PDB entry 8Y72 | electron microscopy, 2.65 A resolution | chains R and D of the 6 polymer chains in the assembly

[Chain R]
Name: Mu-type opioid receptor
Source organism: Homo sapiens
UniProt: P35372 (OPRM_HUMAN); residue numbers follow UniProt; this construct covers 2-388
Amino-acid sequence (403 residues; each row starts with the number of its first residue; numbers below 1 keep their minus sign (Asp-6 is residue -6)):
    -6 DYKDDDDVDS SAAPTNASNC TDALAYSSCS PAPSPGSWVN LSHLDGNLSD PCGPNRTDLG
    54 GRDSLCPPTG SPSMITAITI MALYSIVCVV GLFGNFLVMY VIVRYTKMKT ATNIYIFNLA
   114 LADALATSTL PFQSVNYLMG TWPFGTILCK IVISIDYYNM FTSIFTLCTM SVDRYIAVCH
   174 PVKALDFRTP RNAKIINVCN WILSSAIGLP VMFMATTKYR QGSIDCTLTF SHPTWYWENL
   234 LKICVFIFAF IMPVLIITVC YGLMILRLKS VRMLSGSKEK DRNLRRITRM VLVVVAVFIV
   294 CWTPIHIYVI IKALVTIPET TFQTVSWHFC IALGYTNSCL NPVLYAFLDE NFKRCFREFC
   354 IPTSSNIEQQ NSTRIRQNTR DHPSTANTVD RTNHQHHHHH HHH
Unresolved in the structure: -6 to 65, 353-396
Disulfides: Cys142-Cys219
Sequence notes: expression tag (-6 to 1, 389-396)
Residues lining bound ligands: bms-986122 (VV9; (2S)-2-(3-bromanyl-4-methoxy-phenyl)-3-(4-chlorophenyl)sulfonyl-1,3-thiazolidine): Tyr108, Phe158, Cys161, Thr162, Val165, Asp166, Ile169, Ile189, Asn193, Leu196, Phe241, Met245, Ile249
UniProt features mapped onto this chain:
  - motif: Asn334 to Tyr338 (NPxxY)
  - modified residue: Tyr168 (Phosphotyrosine), Ser365 (Phosphoserine), Thr372 (Phosphothreonine), Ser377 (Phosphoserine)
  - lipidation: Cys353 (S-palmitoyl cysteine)
  - glycosylation (N-linked (GlcNAc...) asparagine): Asn9, Asn12, Asn33, Asn40, Asn48
  - mutagenesis: Cys142 (C142A/S: Abolishes ligand binding; when associated with A-219 or S-219), Cys219 (C219A/S: Abolishes ligand binding; when associated with A-142 or S-142), Lys273 (K273A: Impairs interaction with calmodulin), Arg275 (R275A: Impairs interaction with calmodulin)

[Chain D]
Name: Tyr-dal-gly-mea-eta
Amino-acid sequence (5 residues; numbered 1 to 5; the number before each row is that of its first residue):
     1 YAGFX
Modified / non-standard residues: Ala2 (D-alanine; DAL); Phe4 (N-methylphenylalanine; MEA); ETA (ethanolamine) at position 5

[Chain R / chain D interface]
Pairs across the interface (20; chain R residue first):
  Thr122(R) with Phe4(D)
  Gln126(R) with Gly3(D); Phe4(D)
  Trp135(R) with Phe4(D)
  Val145(R) with Phe4(D)
  Ile146(R) with Phe4(D)
  Asp149(R) with Tyr1(D), hydrogen bond (side chain-backbone)
  Tyr150(R) with Phe4(D); ETA_5(D)
  Met153(R) with Tyr1(D), hydrophobic
  Thr220(R) with Phe4(D); ETA_5(D), hydrogen bond (side chain-backbone)
  Leu221(R) with ETA_5(D)
  Lys235(R) with Tyr1(D)
  Val238(R) with Tyr1(D), hydrophobic
  His299(R) with Tyr1(D)
  Trp320(R) with Ala2(D)
  Ile324(R) with Tyr1(D); Ala2(D)
  Tyr328(R) with Tyr1(D)
Also at the interface, not in a pair above, chain R (21 interface residues in all): Phe125, Cys142, Cys219, Ile298, Val302

[Overview]
Chain R and chain D form an interface of 21 and 5 residues respectively; the contacts include 2 hydrogen
bonds. Polar pairs include Asp149(R)-Tyr1(D) and Thr220(R)-ETA_5(D). Bound to chain R: bms-986122. From
UniProt: 4 mutagenesis sites on chain R.
Here chain R is Mu-type opioid receptor (Homo sapiens) and chain D is Tyr-dal-gly-mea-eta. Entry 8Y72
(positive allosteric modulator(BMS986122)-bound mu-opioid receptor-Gi complex) was determined by electron
microscopy.
